Entry 6B4M (X-ray diffraction, 2.50 A resolution); this record covers chain A.

== Chain A ==
Name: Monotreme lactation protein
Source organism: Ornithorhynchus anatinus
UniProtKB: A0A088CNJ7 (A0A088CNJ7_ORNAN); residue numbers follow UniProt; this construct covers 1-359
Amino-acid sequence (366 residues; row label = number of the first residue in the row):
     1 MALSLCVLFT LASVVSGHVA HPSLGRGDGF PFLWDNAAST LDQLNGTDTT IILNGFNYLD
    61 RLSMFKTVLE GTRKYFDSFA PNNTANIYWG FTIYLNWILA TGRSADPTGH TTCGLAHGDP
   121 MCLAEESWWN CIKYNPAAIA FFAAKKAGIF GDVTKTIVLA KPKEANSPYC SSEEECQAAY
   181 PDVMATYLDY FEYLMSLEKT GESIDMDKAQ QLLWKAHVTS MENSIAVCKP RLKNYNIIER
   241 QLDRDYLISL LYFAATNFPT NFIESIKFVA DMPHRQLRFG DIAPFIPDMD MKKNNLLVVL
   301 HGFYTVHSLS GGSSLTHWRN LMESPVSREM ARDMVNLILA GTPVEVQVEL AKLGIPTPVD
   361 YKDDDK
Not modelled in the structure: 1-18, 362-366
Sequence notes: expression tag (360-366)
Cystine bridges: Cys113-Cys122, Cys131-Cys228, Cys170-Cys176
Small-molecule neighbours: N-acetylglucosamine (NAG; 2-acetamido-2-deoxy-beta-D-glucopyranose): Asp28, Pro81, Asn82
From the paper describing this entry:
  - post-translational modification sites: Asn82

== Summary ==
Ligands of chain A: N-acetylglucosamine. From the paper: a modification site at Asn82.
Chain A is Monotreme lactation protein (Ornithorhynchus anatinus); the structure, Structural characterization
of a novel monotreme-specific protein from the milk of the platypus, was determined by X-ray diffraction
together with 4V00 from the same study.
